6CNL - chains J and V of the 24 polymer chains in the assembly; structure by X-ray diffraction, 2.60 A resolution.

# Chain J
Molecule: Serine/threonine-protein phosphatase PGAM5, mitochondrial
From: Homo sapiens
Notes: EC 3.1.3.16
Reference sequence: Q96HS1 (PGAM5_HUMAN); numbering as in UniProt (aligned over 90-289)
Sequence (223 residues; row label = number of the first residue in the row):
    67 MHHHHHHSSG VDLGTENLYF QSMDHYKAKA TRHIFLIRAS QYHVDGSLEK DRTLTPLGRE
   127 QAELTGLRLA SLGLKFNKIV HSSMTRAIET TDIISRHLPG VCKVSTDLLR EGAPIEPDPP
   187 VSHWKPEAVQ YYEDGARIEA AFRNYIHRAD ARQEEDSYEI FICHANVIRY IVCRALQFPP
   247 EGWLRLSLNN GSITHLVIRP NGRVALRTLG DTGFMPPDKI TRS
Unresolved in the structure: 67-93, 110-117, 187-190
Construct notes: initiating methionine (67); expression tag (68-89); engineered mutation A105 (His in Q96HS1)
UniProt features mapped onto this chain:
  - modified residue (N6-acetyllysine): K116, K144, K191
Metal / ion sites: Mg2+: R273 (shared with 1 residue of chain I)
Reported in the primary citation:
  - self-association interface (contacts with another copy of this molecule); pairs are residue here / residue on that copy: R209-Y198 (backbone contact)
  - mutagenesis - F244E: abolished catalytic activity
  - mutagenesis - Y198E: decreased catalytic activity
  - mutagenesis - R288E: unchanged catalytic activity
  - mutagenesis - R288E: abolished localization
  - mutagenesis - H105A: abolished catalytic activity on ASK1 substrate peptide

# Chain V
Molecule: PGAM5 Multimerization Motif Peptide
Sequence (14 residues; numbered 54 to 67; the number before each row is that of its first residue):
    54 GPGVWDPNWD RREP
Unresolved in the structure: 54-55, 67
Reported in the primary citation:
  - mutagenesis - R65A: decreased catalytic activity
  - mutagenesis - W58A/D59A/W62A/D63A: abolished catalytic activity

# Chain J / chain V interface
Contacting residue pairs (23; chain J residue first):
  F208(J) with W62(V), hydrophobic
  I212(J) with W62(V)
  H213(J) with W62(V); D63(V); R65(V)
  R214(J) with P60(V), hydrogen bond (side chain-backbone); D63(V), salt bridge; R64(V); R65(V), hydrogen bond (side chain-backbone); E66(V), salt bridge
  D216(J) with R65(V), salt bridge
  A241(J) with W58(V)
  L242(J) with W58(V)
  Q243(J) with W58(V); D59(V), hydrogen bond (side chain-backbone); W62(V)
  I264(J) with W62(V), hydrophobic
  N267(J) with E66(V)
  G268(J) with W58(V); W62(V), hydrogen bond (backbone-side chain)
  R269(J) with W58(V)
  V270(J) with W58(V); W62(V), hydrophobic
Interface residues without a listed pair, chain V (9 interface residues in all): V57

# Overview
The interface between chain J and chain V involves 13 residues on one side and 9 on the other; the contacts
include 4 hydrogen bonds and 3 salt bridges. Polar pairs include R214(J)-D63(V), R214(J)-E66(V) and
D216(J)-R65(V). From the paper: F244E of chain J abolishes catalytic activity; a self-association interface
involving R209(J); 6 substitutions were tested in all.
Chain J is Serine/threonine-protein phosphatase PGAM5, mitochondrial (Homo sapiens) and chain V is PGAM5
Multimerization Motif Peptide; the structure, Crystal Structure of H105A PGAM5 Dodecamer, was determined by
X-ray diffraction (same publication as 6CNI).
